8IV3 - chains A and D of the 4 polymer chains in the assembly; structure by X-ray diffraction, 1.90 A resolution.

Chain A (and D):
Protein: Nucleoprotein
Organism: Severe acute respiratory syndrome coronavirus 2
Notes: fragment: N-terminal domain; chain D of this document is another copy of the same molecule, construct and numbering; everything in this record applies to it too
UniProtKB: P0DTC9 (NCAP_SARS2); residues 42-175 here correspond to UniProt positions 41-174 (UniProt number = residue number - 1)
Chain sequence (155 residues; each row starts with the number of its first residue):
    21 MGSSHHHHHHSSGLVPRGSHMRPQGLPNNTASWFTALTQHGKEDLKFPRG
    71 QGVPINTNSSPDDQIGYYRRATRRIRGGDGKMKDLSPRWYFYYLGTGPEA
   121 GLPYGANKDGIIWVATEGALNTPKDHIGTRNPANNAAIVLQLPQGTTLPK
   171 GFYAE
Not modelled in the structure: 21-48, 97 (chain D: 21-47, 97-98)
Construct notes: initiating methionine (21); expression tag (22-41)
Ligand contacts: 5-Benzyloxygramine (DJU; N,N-dimethyl-1-(5-phenylmethoxy-1H-indol-3-yl)methanamine): N49, N151, A153

Interface between chain A and chain D:
Residue-residue contacts (19; chain A residue first):
  G115(A) - A156(D)
  T116(A) - A156(D)
  G117(A) - N154(D)
  G117(A) - N155(D)
  P118(A) - A153(D)
  P118(A) - N154(D)
  E119(A) - A153(D)
  A120(A) - P152(D)
  A120(A) - A153(D)  hydrogen bond (backbone-backbone)
  A120(A) - N155(D)
  A120(A) - A156(D)
  G121(A) - P152(D)  hydrogen bond (backbone-backbone)
  G121(A) - A153(D)  hydrogen bond (backbone-backbone)
  D145(A) - T55(D)
  D145(A) - A157(D)
  D145(A) - V159(D)
  H146(A) - V159(D)
  N151(A) - N78(D)  hydrogen bond
  N154(A) - T77(D)

Overview:
Chain A and chain D form an interface of 11 and 10 residues respectively, with 4 hydrogen bonds. Among the
polar pairs are N151(A)-N78(D), A120(A)-A153(D) and G121(A)-P152(D). Bound to chain A: 5-Benzyloxygramine.
Both chains are Nucleoprotein (Severe acute respiratory syndrome coronavirus 2). Entry 8IV3 (Crystal structure
of SARS-CoV2 N-NTD complexed with 5-Benzyloxygramine) was determined by X-ray diffraction (same publication as
8IQJ and 8J6X).
